PDB entry 6YSF | electron microscopy, 3.40 A resolution | chains A and B of the 7 polymer chains in the assembly

# Chain A (and B)
Molecule: Chemotaxis motB protein
Organism: Clostridium sporogenes
Notes: chain B of this document is another copy of the same molecule, construct and numbering; everything in this record applies to it too
UniProtKB: A0A1V9IL35 (A0A1V9IL35_CLOSG); residue numbers follow UniProt; this construct covers 1-251
Amino-acid sequence (251 residues; each row starts with the number of its first residue):
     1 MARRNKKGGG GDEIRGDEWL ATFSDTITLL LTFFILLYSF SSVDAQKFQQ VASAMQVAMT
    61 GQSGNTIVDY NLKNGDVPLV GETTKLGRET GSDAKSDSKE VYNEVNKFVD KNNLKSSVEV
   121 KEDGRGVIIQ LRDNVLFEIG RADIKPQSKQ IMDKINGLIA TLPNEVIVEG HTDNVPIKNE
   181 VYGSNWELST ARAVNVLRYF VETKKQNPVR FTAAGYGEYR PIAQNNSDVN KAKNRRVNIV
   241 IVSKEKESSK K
Disordered / not traced: 1-13, 43-251 (chain B: 1-10, 44-251)

# Interface between chain A and chain B
Contacting residue pairs (18):
  Arg-15(A) / Asp-17(B)  salt bridge
  Leu-20(A) / Ser-24(B)
  Ser-24(A) / Leu-20(B)
  Ser-24(A) / Ser-24(B)
  Ile-27(A) / Ile-27(B)  hydrophobic
  Ile-27(A) / Leu-31(B)  hydrophobic
  Thr-28(A) / Ile-27(B)
  Leu-30(A) / Leu-31(B)
  Leu-31(A) / Ile-27(B)  hydrophobic
  Leu-31(A) / Leu-30(B)  hydrophobic
  Leu-31(A) / Leu-31(B)
  Leu-31(A) / Phe-34(B)  hydrophobic
  Phe-34(A) / Leu-31(B)  hydrophobic
  Phe-34(A) / Ile-35(B)  hydrophobic
  Ile-35(A) / Phe-34(B)  hydrophobic
  Leu-37(A) / Tyr-38(B)  hydrophobic
  Tyr-38(A) / Leu-37(B)
  Ser-41(A) / Ser-42(B)  hydrogen bond (backbone-side chain)
Also at the interface, not in a pair above, chain A (14 interface residues in all): Ala-21, Ser-42
Also at the interface, not in a pair above, chain B (13 interface residues in all): Phe-23, Thr-28

# In short
14 residues of chain A and 13 residues of chain B are in contact, with 1 hydrogen bond and 1 salt bridge.
Among the polar pairs are Arg-15(A)/Asp-17(B) and Ser-41(A)/Ser-42(B).
Chain A and chain B are both Chemotaxis motB protein (Clostridium sporogenes); the structure, Structure of the
flagellar MotAB stator complex from Clostridium sporogenes, was determined by electron microscopy (same
publication as 6YSL).
